Entry 6EKC (X-ray diffraction, 2.63 A resolution); this record covers chains A1 and A8 of the 16 polymer chains in the assembly.

Chain A1 (and A8):
Name: Ribulose bisphosphate carboxylase large chain
From: Thermosynechococcus elongatus (strain BP-1)
Notes: EC 4.1.1.39; fragment: RbcL; chain A8 of this document is another copy of the same molecule, construct and numbering; everything in this record applies to it too
UniProtKB: Q8DIS5 (RBL_THEEB); residue numbers follow UniProt; this construct covers 1-475
Amino-acid sequence (475 residues; numbered 1 to 475; the number before each row is that of its first residue):
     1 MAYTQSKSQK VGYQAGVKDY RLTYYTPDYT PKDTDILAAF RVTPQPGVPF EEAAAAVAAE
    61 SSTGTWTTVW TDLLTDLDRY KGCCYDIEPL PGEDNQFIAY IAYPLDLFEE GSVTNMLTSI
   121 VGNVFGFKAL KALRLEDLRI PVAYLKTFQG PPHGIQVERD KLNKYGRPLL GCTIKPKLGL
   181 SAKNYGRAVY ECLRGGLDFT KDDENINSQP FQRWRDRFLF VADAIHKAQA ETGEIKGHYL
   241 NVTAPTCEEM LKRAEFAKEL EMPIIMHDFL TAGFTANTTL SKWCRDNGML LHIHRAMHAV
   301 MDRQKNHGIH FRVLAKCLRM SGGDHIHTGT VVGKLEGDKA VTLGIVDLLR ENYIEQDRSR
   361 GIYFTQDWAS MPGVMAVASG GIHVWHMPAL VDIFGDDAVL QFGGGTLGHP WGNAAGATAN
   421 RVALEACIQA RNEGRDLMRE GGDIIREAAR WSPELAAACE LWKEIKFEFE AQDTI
Not modelled in the structure: 1-19, 467-475
Sequence notes: engineered mutation Ile345 (Phe in Q8DIS5), Ala415 (Pro in Q8DIS5)
Curated features (UniProtKB/Swiss-Prot):
  - active site (Proton acceptor): Lys175, His294
  - binding site (substrate): Asn123, Thr173, Lys177, Arg295, His327, Ser379
  - binding site (Mg(2+)): Lys201, Asp203, Glu204
  - site: Lys334 (Transition state stabilizer)
  - modified residue: Lys201 (N6-carboxylysine)
What the authors report for this chain:
  - conformationally variable residues (loop rearrangement): Thr63 to Trp70, Thr330 to Glu336
  - mutagenesis - F345I/P415A: increased stability (citing earlier work)

How chain A1 and chain A8 interact:
Contacting residue pairs (17):
  Thr34(A1) with Val142(A8)
  Arg79(A1) with Ser370(A8), hydrogen bond
  Leu105(A1) with Lys146(A8)
  Asp106(A1) with Ser370(A8), hydrogen bond
  Glu110(A1) with Lys146(A8), salt bridge
  Val142(A1) with Thr34(A8); Ala143(A8), hydrophobic
  Ala143(A1) with Val142(A8), hydrophobic; Ala143(A8), hydrophobic; Lys146(A8)
  Lys146(A1) with Leu105(A8); Glu110(A8), salt bridge; Ala143(A8); Thr147(A8)
  Thr147(A1) with Lys146(A8)
  Ser370(A1) with Arg79(A8), hydrogen bond; Asp106(A8), hydrogen bond
Other interface residues (no listed pair), chain A1 (12 interface residues in all): Asp33, Ala369
Other interface residues (no listed pair), chain A8 (12 interface residues in all): Asp33, Ala369

Summary:
The chain A1/chain A8 interface involves 12 residues from each chain, with 4 hydrogen bonds and 2 salt
bridges. Polar pairs include Glu110(A1)-Lys146(A8), Arg79(A1)-Ser370(A8) and Asp106(A1)-Ser370(A8). From the
paper: F345I/P415A of chain A1 increase stability; conformational variability at Thr63(A1) and Thr330(A1).
Both chains are Ribulose bisphosphate carboxylase large chain (Thermosynechococcus elongatus (strain BP-1)).
Entry 6EKC (Crystal structure of the BSD2 homolog of Arabidopsis thaliana bound to the octameric assembly of
RbcL ...) was determined by X-ray diffraction, deposited together with 6EKB.
